Entry 4NCB (X-ray diffraction, 2.19 A resolution); this record covers chains A and D of the 4 polymer chains in the assembly.

[Chain A]
Protein: Argonaute
Source organism: Thermus thermophilus
UniProtKB: Q746M7 (Q746M7_THET2); numbering as in UniProt (aligned over 1-685)
Sequence (685 residues; numbered 1 to 685; the number before each row is that of its first residue):
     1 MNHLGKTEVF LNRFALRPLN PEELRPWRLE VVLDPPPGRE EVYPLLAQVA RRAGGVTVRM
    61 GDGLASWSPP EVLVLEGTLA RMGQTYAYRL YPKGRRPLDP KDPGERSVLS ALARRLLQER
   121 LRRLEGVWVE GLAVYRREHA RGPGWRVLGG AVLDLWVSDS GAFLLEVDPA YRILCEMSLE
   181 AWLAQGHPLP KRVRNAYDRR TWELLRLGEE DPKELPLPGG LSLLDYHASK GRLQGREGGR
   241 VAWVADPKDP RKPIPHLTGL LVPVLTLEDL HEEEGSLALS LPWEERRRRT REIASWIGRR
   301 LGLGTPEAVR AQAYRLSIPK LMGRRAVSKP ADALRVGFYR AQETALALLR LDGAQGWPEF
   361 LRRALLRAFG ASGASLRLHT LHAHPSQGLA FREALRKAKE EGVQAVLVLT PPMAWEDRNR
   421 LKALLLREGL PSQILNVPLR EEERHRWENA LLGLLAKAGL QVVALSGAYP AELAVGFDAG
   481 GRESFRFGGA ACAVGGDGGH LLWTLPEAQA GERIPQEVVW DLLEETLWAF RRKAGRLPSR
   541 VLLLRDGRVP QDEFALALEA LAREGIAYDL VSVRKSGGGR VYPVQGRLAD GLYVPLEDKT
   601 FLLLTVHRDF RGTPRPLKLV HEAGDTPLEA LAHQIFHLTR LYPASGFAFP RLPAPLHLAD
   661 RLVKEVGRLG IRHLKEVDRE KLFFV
Not modelled in the structure: 1-4, 271-275
Swiss-Prot annotation at these positions:
  - active site: Asp-478, Glu-512, Asp-546, Asp-660
  - binding site (Mn(2+)): Asp-478, Asp-546, Asp-660, Val-685
  - mutagenesis: Arg-172 (R172A: Reduced cleavage of target RNA; further decreased when associated with A-548), Tyr-197 (Y197A: No change in cleavage of target RNA; when associated with 226-AHASKGA-232), Tyr-226 to Arg-232 (No change in cleavage of target RNA), Arg-232 (R232A: No change in cleavage of target RNA), Arg-418 to Lys-422 (No cleavage of target RNA), Lys-422 (K422A: No cleavage of target RNA), Lys-457 (K457A: No cleavage of target RNA; when associated with 418-ANRLA-422), Asp-478 (D478A: No cleavage of target RNA. No cleavage of tDNA, no DNA associates with TtAgo in E.coli; when associated with A-546 ...), Glu-512 (E512A: No cleavage of tDNA), Asp-546 (D546A: No cleavage of target RNA. No cleavage of tDNA, no DNA associates with TtAgo in E.coli; when associated with A-478 ...), Arg-548 (R548A: Poor cleavage of target RNA), Asp-660 (D660A: Poor cleavage of target RNA. No cleavage of tDNA)
Metal / ion sites: Mg2+ site 1: Asp-478, Asp-660 (shared with DT10(D) of chain D); Mg2+ site 2: Asp-478, Asp-546 (shared with DC9(D), DT10(D) of chain D; 1 residue of chain P); Mg2+ site 3: Val-685 (shared with 2 residues of chain C)
Small-molecule neighbours: thymidine-5'-phosphate (TMP): Asn-195, Tyr-197, Arg-200, Trp-202, Leu-217, Pro-218, Gly-219, Leu-223, Tyr-226, His-227, Arg-232, Ile-254, Pro-255, His-256
Reported in the primary citation:
  - catalytic residues: Asp-478, Glu-512, Asp-546, Asp-660
  - Mg2+ coordination: Asp-478, Asp-546, Asp-660
  - Mg2+ coordination through a water molecule: Glu-512
  - conformationally variable residues (loop rearrangement): Glu-512, Asp-546

[Chain D]
Molecule: 19-nt DNA strand
Sequence (19 nucleotides; each row starts with the number of its first residue):
     1 TATACAACCT ACTACCTCG
Not modelled in the structure: 1-4
Metal / ion sites: Mg2+ site 1: DC9, DT10 (shared with Asp-478(A), Asp-546(A) of chain A; 1 residue of chain P); Mg2+ site 2: DT10 (shared with Asp-478(A), Asp-660(A) of chain A)

[Chain A / chain D interface]
Pairs across the interface - 48 pairs, chain A then chain D:
  Arg-51(A) / DC5(D)  salt bridge to the phosphate
  Arg-114(A) / DA6(D)  salt bridge to the phosphate
  Arg-114(A) / DA7(D)  salt bridge to the phosphate
  Leu-267(A) / DA14(D)  sugar contact
  Glu-268(A) / DT13(D)  sugar contact
  Glu-268(A) / DA14(D)  sugar contact
  Ser-328(A) / DG19(D)  sugar contact
  Lys-329(A) / DG19(D)  salt bridge to the phosphate
  Trp-415(A) / DC12(D)  phosphate contact
  Trp-415(A) / DT13(D)  hydrogen bond to the phosphate
  His-445(A) / DC18(D)  stacking on the base
  Asp-478(A) / DT10(D)  phosphate contact
  Ala-479(A) / DT10(D)  sugar contact
  Gly-480(A) / DT10(D)  phosphate contact
  Gly-480(A) / DA11(D)  phosphate contact
  Gly-481(A) / DT10(D)  phosphate contact
  Gly-481(A) / DA11(D)  hydrogen bond to the phosphate
  Arg-486(A) / DT10(D)  sugar contact
  Asp-546(A) / DC9(D)  phosphate contact
  Asp-546(A) / DT10(D)  phosphate contact
  Gly-547(A) / DC9(D)  sugar contact
  Arg-548(A) / DA7(D)  hydrogen bond to the sugar
  Arg-548(A) / DC8(D)  sugar contact
  Val-573(A) / DC9(D)  phosphate contact
  Arg-574(A) / DC8(D)  salt bridge to the phosphate
  Arg-574(A) / DC9(D)  phosphate contact
  Lys-575(A) / DC9(D)  salt bridge to the phosphate
  Lys-575(A) / DT10(D)  salt bridge to the phosphate
  Ser-576(A) / DC8(D)  sugar contact
  Ser-576(A) / DC9(D)  hydrogen bond to the phosphate
  Gly-577(A) / DC8(D)  phosphate contact
  Asp-590(A) / DG19(D)  hydrogen bond to the base
  Val-606(A) / DG19(D)  base contact
  His-607(A) / DG19(D)  hydrogen bond to the base
  Arg-608(A) / DC18(D)  sugar contact
  Arg-608(A) / DG19(D)  salt bridge to the phosphate
  Phe-610(A) / DT17(D)  phosphate contact
  Arg-611(A) / DG19(D)  base contact
  Lys-618(A) / DC8(D)  salt bridge to the phosphate
  Arg-640(A) / DG19(D)  base contact
  Phe-647(A) / DC18(D)  base contact
  Phe-647(A) / DG19(D)  sugar contact
  Ala-648(A) / DG19(D)  base contact
  Phe-649(A) / DG19(D)  hydrogen bond to the base
  Asp-660(A) / DT10(D)  phosphate contact
  Lys-664(A) / DA11(D)  salt bridge to the phosphate
  Lys-664(A) / DC12(D)  phosphate contact
  Arg-668(A) / DC12(D)  salt bridge to the phosphate
Other interface residues (no listed pair), chain A (38 interface residues in all): Ala-47, Ser-276, Ala-278
Other interface residues (no listed pair), chain D (15 interface residues in all): DC15, DC16

[In short]
38 residues of chain A and 15 residues of chain D are in contact, with 7 hydrogen bonds, 11 salt bridges and 1
aromatic stacking contact. Polar contacts include Asp-590(A)/DG19(D), His-607(A)/DG19(D) and
Phe-649(A)/DG19(D). Chain A binds thymidine-5'-phosphate. From the paper: catalytic residues Asp-478(A),
Glu-512(A) and Asp-546(A) among others; Mg2+ coordination by Asp-478(A), Asp-546(A) and Asp-660(A).
Here chain A is Argonaute (Thermus thermophilus) and chain D is a 19-nt DNA strand. Entry 4NCB (Structure of
Thermus thermophilus Argonaute bound to guide DNA and 19-mer target DNA with Mg2+) was determined by X-ray
diffraction, deposited together with 4KPY, 4N41, 4N47, 4N76 and 4NCA.
